PDB entry 5XHF | X-ray diffraction, 3.21 A resolution | chains A and B

# Chain A
Molecule: polypeptide (L chain)
Source organism: Mus musculus
Chain sequence (214 residues; row label = number of the first residue in the row):
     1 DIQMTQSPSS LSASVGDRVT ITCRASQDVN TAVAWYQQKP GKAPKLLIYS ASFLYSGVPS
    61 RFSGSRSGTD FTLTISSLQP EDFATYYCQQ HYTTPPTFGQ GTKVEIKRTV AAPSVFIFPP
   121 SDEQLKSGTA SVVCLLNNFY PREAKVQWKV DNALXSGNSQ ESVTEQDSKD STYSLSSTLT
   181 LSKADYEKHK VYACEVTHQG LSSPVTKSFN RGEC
Disordered / not traced: 214
Modified / non-standard residues: 4OO (4-triaza-1,2-dien-2-ium-1-yl-L-phenylalanine) at position 155
Disulfide bonds: C23-C88, C134-C194

# Chain B
Molecule: polypeptide (H chain)
Source organism: Mus musculus
Chain sequence (220 residues; numbered 1 to 220; the number before each row is that of its first residue):
     1 EVQLVESGGG LVQPGGSLRL SCAASGFNIK DTYIHWVRQA PGKGLEWVAR IYPTNGYTRY
    61 ADSVKGRFTI SADTSKNTAY LQMNSLRAED TAVYYCSRWG GDGFYAMDYW GQGTLVTVSS
   121 ASTKGPSVFP LAPSSKSTSG GTAALGCLVK DYFPEPVTVS WNSGALTSGV HTFPAVLQSS
   181 GLYSLSSVVT VPSSSLGTQT YICNVNHKPS NTKVDKKVEP
Disordered / not traced: 135-140
Disulfide bonds: C22-C96, C147-C203

# Chain A / chain B interface
Contacting residue pairs (64; chain A residue first):
  A34(A) with A106(B), hydrophobic
  Y36(A) with A106(B); M107(B), hydrogen bond (side chain-backbone)
  Q38(A) with Q39(B), hydrogen bond; Y95(B), hydrogen bond
  K42(A) with Y95(B)
  A43(A) with Y95(B), hydrophobic; G111(B)
  P44(A) with L45(B), hydrophobic; Y95(B); W110(B)
  L46(A) with Y105(B); D108(B)
  Y49(A) with F104(B), hydrophobic; Y105(B), hydrophobic
  S50(A) with F104(B)
  Y55(A) with D108(B), hydrogen bond; Y109(B)
  Y87(A) with Q39(B)
  Q89(A) with M107(B)
  H91(A) with W99(B); G103(B); A106(B)
  T94(A) with R50(B); R59(B), hydrogen bond (backbone-side chain)
  P95(A) with W47(B), hydrophobic
  P96(A) with W47(B); W99(B), hydrophobic
  F98(A) with L45(B)
  F116(A) with T142(B); A144(B), hydrophobic
  F118(A) with L131(B), hydrophobic; A132(B); A144(B)
  S121(A) with F129(B); P130(B), hydrogen bond (side chain-backbone)
  E123(A) with F129(B); P130(B); K216(B)
  Q124(A) with F129(B); L148(B); K150(B)
  T129(A) with K150(B)
  S131(A) with L148(B); K150(B)
  L135(A) with F173(B), hydrophobic; V188(B), hydrophobic
  N137(A) with H171(B); T190(B), hydrogen bond
  N138(A) with H171(B), hydrogen bond
  Q160(A) with V176(B); L177(B); Q178(B)
  S162(A) with F173(B); P174(B), hydrogen bond (side chain-backbone)
  V163(A) with P174(B)
  T164(A) with F173(B); P174(B)
  D167(A) with H171(B), salt bridge
  K169(A) with S168(B)
  S174(A) with H171(B); F173(B)
  L175(A) with F173(B)
  S176(A) with F173(B)
Other interface residues (no listed pair), chain A (40 interface residues in all): P119, V133, E161, T180
Other interface residues (no listed pair), chain B (40 interface residues in all): V37, G44, A143, L145, S179, S186

# In short
The chain A/chain B interface involves 40 residues from each chain, with 9 hydrogen bonds and 1 salt bridge.
Among the polar pairs are D167(A)-H171(B), Y36(A)-M107(B) and Q38(A)-Q39(B).
Here chain A is polypeptide (L chain) and chain B is polypeptide (H chain), both from Mus musculus. Entry 5XHF
(Crystal structure of Trastuzumab Fab fragment bearing p-azido-L-phenylalanine) was determined by X-ray
diffraction, deposited together with 5XHG.
